Entry 6REF (electron microscopy, 3.30 A resolution); this record covers chains 1 and 5 of the 31 polymer chains in the assembly.

== Chain 1 ==
Name: ATP synthase associated protein ASA1
From: Polytomella sp. Pringsheim 198.80
UniProtKB: Q85JD5 (Q85JD5_9CHLO); numbering as in UniProt (aligned over 1-618)
Chain sequence (618 residues; numbered 1 to 618; the number before each row is that of its first residue):
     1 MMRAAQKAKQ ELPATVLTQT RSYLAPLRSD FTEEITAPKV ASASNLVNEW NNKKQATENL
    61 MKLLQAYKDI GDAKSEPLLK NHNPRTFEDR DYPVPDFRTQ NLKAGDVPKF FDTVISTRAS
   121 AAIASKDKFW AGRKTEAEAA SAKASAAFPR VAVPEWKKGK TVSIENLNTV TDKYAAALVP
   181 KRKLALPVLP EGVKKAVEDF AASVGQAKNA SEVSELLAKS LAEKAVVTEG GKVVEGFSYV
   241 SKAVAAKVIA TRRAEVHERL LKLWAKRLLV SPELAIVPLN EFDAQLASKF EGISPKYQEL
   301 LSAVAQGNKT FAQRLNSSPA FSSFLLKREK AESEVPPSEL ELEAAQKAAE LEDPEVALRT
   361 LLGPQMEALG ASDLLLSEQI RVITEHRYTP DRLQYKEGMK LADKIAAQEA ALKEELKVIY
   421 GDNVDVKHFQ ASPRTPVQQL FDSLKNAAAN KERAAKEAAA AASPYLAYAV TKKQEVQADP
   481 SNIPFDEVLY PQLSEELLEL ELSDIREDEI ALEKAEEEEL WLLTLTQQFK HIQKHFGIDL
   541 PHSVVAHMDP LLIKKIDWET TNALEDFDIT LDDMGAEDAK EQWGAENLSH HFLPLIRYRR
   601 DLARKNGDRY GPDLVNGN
Unresolved in the structure: 1-22, 618

== Chain 5 ==
Name: Mitochondrial F1F0 ATP synthase associated 14 kDa protein
From: Polytomella sp. Pringsheim 198.80
UniProtKB: A0A024FSR7 (A0A024FSR7_9CHLO); numbering as in UniProt (aligned over 1-123)
Chain sequence (123 residues; numbered 1 to 123; the number before each row is that of its first residue):
     1 MKLLPESLQQ EAATAAVVAS WVLWHLDTQL LPTIMREHKL HACWAAAAKR YNEKLFKLNP
    61 SYDRVLSLPA VSKNQVLENV FHTAPKAPVE HLEKMVSANS KVYDALNLQS KRVLIWQVKP
   121 ALF

== Chain 1 / chain 5 interface ==
Pairs across the interface (147; chain 1 residue first):
  L79(1) - V80(5)  hydrophobic
  H82(1) - N79(5)
  H82(1) - V80(5)
  H82(1) - H82(5)
  N83(1) - V76(5)
  N83(1) - V80(5)
  P84(1) - V71(5)
  P84(1) - N79(5)
  R85(1) - P69(5)
  R85(1) - V71(5)  hydrogen bond (side chain-backbone)
  R85(1) - V76(5)
  E88(1) - P69(5)
  E88(1) - A70(5)  hydrogen bond (side chain-backbone)
  E88(1) - V71(5)
  R90(1) - S67(5)  hydrogen bond (side chain-backbone)
  R90(1) - L68(5)  hydrogen bond (side chain-backbone)
  R90(1) - P69(5)
  V94(1) - L66(5)  hydrophobic
  P95(1) - L66(5)
  D96(1) - D63(5)
  F97(1) - F56(5)  hydrophobic
  F97(1) - Y62(5)  hydrophobic
  R98(1) - F56(5)  hydrogen bond (side chain-backbone)
  R98(1) - N59(5)  hydrogen bond (side chain-backbone)
  R98(1) - Y62(5)
  F111(1) - Y62(5)
  F111(1) - D63(5)
  F111(1) - L66(5)  hydrophobic
  V114(1) - L66(5)  hydrophobic
  I115(1) - V65(5)
  I115(1) - A70(5)
  R118(1) - L66(5)  hydrogen bond (side chain-backbone)
  R118(1) - L68(5)  hydrogen bond (side chain-backbone)
  R118(1) - A70(5)
  A119(1) - A70(5)
  A119(1) - V71(5)  hydrophobic
  I123(1) - Q75(5)
  K126(1) - N79(5)
  V151(1) - M95(5)  hydrophobic
  A152(1) - M95(5)
  P154(1) - N99(5)
  P154(1) - V102(5)  hydrophobic
  W156(1) - L106(5)
  T161(1) - L106(5)
  T161(1) - L108(5)
  T161(1) - I115(5)
  V162(1) - L106(5)  hydrogen bond (backbone-backbone)
  V162(1) - N107(5)
  S163(1) - N107(5)
  I164(1) - Y103(5)  hydrophobic
  I164(1) - N107(5)
  L167(1) - N99(5)
  L167(1) - Y103(5)  hydrophobic
  V170(1) - N99(5)
  T171(1) - V96(5)
  Y174(1) - H91(5)
  Y174(1) - L92(5)
  Y174(1) - M95(5)
  Y174(1) - N99(5)  hydrogen bond
  A175(1) - L92(5)
  L178(1) - P88(5)
  L178(1) - V89(5)
  L178(1) - L92(5)  hydrophobic
  F282(1) - Y62(5)  hydrophobic
  L286(1) - F56(5)  hydrophobic
  L286(1) - Y62(5)  hydrophobic
  A287(1) - F56(5)
  S288(1) - F56(5)
  K289(1) - E53(5)
  F290(1) - N52(5)
  F290(1) - E53(5)  hydrogen bond (backbone-side chain)
  F290(1) - F56(5)  hydrophobic
  E291(1) - E53(5)
  I293(1) - F56(5)  hydrophobic
  Q394(1) - V65(5)
  E397(1) - S72(5)
  E397(1) - N74(5)
  E397(1) - Q75(5)  hydrogen bond
  K400(1) - N74(5)
  L401(1) - N74(5)
  L401(1) - L77(5)  hydrophobic
  K404(1) - N74(5)  hydrogen bond
  K404(1) - L77(5)
  K404(1) - E78(5)  salt bridge
  S463(1) - Y103(5)
  P464(1) - Y103(5)
  Y465(1) - V96(5)
  Y465(1) - N99(5)
  Y465(1) - S100(5)
  Y465(1) - Y103(5)  hydrophobic
  L466(1) - S100(5)
  A469(1) - V96(5)  hydrophobic
  K473(1) - L92(5)
  Q477(1) - V89(5)
  L497(1) - F81(5)  hydrophobic
  L500(1) - K73(5)  hydrogen bond (backbone-side chain)
  L500(1) - V76(5)  hydrophobic
  E501(1) - K73(5)
  E507(1) - L68(5)
  E507(1) - P69(5)
  K514(1) - R64(5)  hydrogen bond (backbone-side chain)
  A515(1) - R64(5)
  W521(1) - L55(5)  hydrophobic
  L522(1) - L55(5)  hydrophobic
  L525(1) - Y51(5)
  F529(1) - W44(5)
  F536(1) - E37(5)
  F536(1) - L40(5)  hydrophobic
  H542(1) - T33(5)
  H542(1) - R36(5)
  H542(1) - E37(5)  salt bridge
  V545(1) - L40(5)  hydrophobic
  L552(1) - L40(5)  hydrophobic
  I553(1) - R36(5)
  I556(1) - M35(5)
  I556(1) - R36(5)
  I556(1) - K39(5)
  I556(1) - L40(5)
  D557(1) - R36(5)  salt bridge
  E559(1) - K39(5)  salt bridge
  T560(1) - M35(5)
  L564(1) - K39(5)  hydrogen bond (backbone-side chain)
  E565(1) - M35(5)
  E565(1) - K39(5)  hydrogen bond (backbone-side chain)
  D568(1) - H38(5)  salt bridge
  D568(1) - K39(5)
  K580(1) - A46(5)
  E581(1) - A46(5)
  E581(1) - R50(5)
  Q582(1) - R50(5)
  W583(1) - A42(5)  hydrophobic
  W583(1) - C43(5)  hydrophobic
  G584(1) - C43(5)
  G584(1) - A47(5)
  A585(1) - A47(5)
  A585(1) - R50(5)
  N587(1) - C43(5)  hydrogen bond
  L588(1) - C43(5)
  L588(1) - W44(5)  hydrophobic
  L588(1) - A47(5)  hydrophobic
  L588(1) - Y51(5)
  H591(1) - W44(5)
  H591(1) - Y51(5)  hydrogen bond
  F592(1) - Y51(5)  hydrophobic
  F592(1) - L58(5)  hydrophobic
  L595(1) - L58(5)  hydrophobic
  R599(1) - L58(5)  hydrogen bond (side chain-backbone)
Also at the interface, not in a pair above, chain 1 (98 interface residues in all): A122, V153, A177, D283, I405, Q408, D504, A511, E518, I532, D578
Also at the interface, not in a pair above, chain 5 (64 interface residues in all): L31, P32, H41, K49, K54, K57, P60, E93, D104

== In short ==
Chain 1 and chain 5 form an interface of 98 and 64 residues respectively, with 20 hydrogen bonds and 5 salt
bridges. Polar pairs include K404(1)-E78(5), H542(1)-E37(5) and D557(1)-R36(5).
Here chain 1 is ATP synthase associated protein ASA1 and chain 5 is Mitochondrial F1F0 ATP synthase associated
14 kDa protein, both from Polytomella sp. Pringsheim 198.80. Entry 6REF (Cryo-EM structure of Polytomella
F-ATP synthase, Rotary substate 3B, monomer-masked refinement) was determined by electron microscopy (same
publication as 6RD4, 6RD5, 6RD6, 6RD7, 6RD8, 6RD9 and 46 further entries).
